PDB entry 4YA3 | X-ray diffraction, 2.70 A resolution | chains E and F of the 30 polymer chains in the assembly

== Chain E ==
Protein: Proteasome subunit alpha type-6
Source organism: Saccharomyces cerevisiae S288c
Notes: EC 3.4.25.1
UniProtKB: P40302 (PSA6_YEAST); residues 0-233 here correspond to UniProt positions 1-234 (UniProt number = residue number + 1)
Chain sequence (234 residues; numbered 0 to 233; the number before each row is that of its first residue; numbering starts at 0):
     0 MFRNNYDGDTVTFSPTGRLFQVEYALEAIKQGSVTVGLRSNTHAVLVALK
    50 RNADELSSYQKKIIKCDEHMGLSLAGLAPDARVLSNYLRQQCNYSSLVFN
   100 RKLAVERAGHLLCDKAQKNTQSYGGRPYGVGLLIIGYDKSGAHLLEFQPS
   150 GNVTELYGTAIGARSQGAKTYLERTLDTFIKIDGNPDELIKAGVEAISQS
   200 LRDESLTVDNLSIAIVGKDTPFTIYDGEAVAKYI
Unresolved in the structure: 0-2
UniProt features mapped onto this chain:
  - modified residue: Ser13 (Phosphoserine)
  - cross-link: Lys190 (Glycyl lysine isopeptide (Lys-Gly) (interchain with G-Cter in ubiquitin))

== Chain F ==
Protein: Probable proteasome subunit alpha type-7
Source organism: Saccharomyces cerevisiae S288c
Notes: EC 3.4.25.1
UniProtKB: P21242 (PSA7_YEAST); residues -3 to 284 here correspond to UniProt positions 1-288 (UniProt number = residue number + 4)
Chain sequence (288 residues; numbered -3 to 284; the number before each row is that of its first residue; numbers below 1 keep their minus sign (Met-3 is residue -3)):
    -3 MTSIGTGYDLSNSVFSPDGRNFQVEYAVKAVENGTTSIGIKCNDGVVFAV
    47 EKLITSKLLVPQKNVKIQVVDRHIGCVYSGLIPDGRHLVNRGREEAASFK
    97 KLYKTPIPIPAFADRLGQYVQAHTLYNSVRPFGVSTIFGGVDKNGAHLYM
   147 LEPSGSYWGYKGAATGKGRQSAKAELEKLVDHHPEGLSAREAVKQAAKII
   197 YLAHEDNKEKDFELEISWCSLSETNGLHKFVKGDLLQEAIDFAQKEINGD
   247 DDEDEDDSDNVMSSDDENAPVATNANATTDQEGDIHLE
Unresolved in the structure: -3 to 1, 245-284
UniProt features mapped onto this chain:
  - modified residue: Thr-2 (N-acetylthreonine)

== Interface between chain E and chain F ==
Pairs across the interface - 64 pairs, chain E then chain F:
  Asn4(E) - Leu6(F)
  Tyr5(E) - Asp5(F)  hydrogen bond
  Tyr5(E) - Leu6(F)  hydrophobic
  Thr9(E) - Arg126(F)
  Val10(E) - Gln19(F)
  Val10(E) - Asn123(F)
  Val10(E) - Ser124(F)
  Val10(E) - Val125(F)
  Val10(E) - Arg126(F)
  Thr11(E) - Leu6(F)
  Thr11(E) - Gln19(F)
  Phe12(E) - Gln19(F)
  Phe12(E) - Tyr22(F)  hydrophobic
  Phe12(E) - Ala23(F)  hydrophobic
  Phe12(E) - Arg126(F)
  Phe12(E) - Pro127(F)
  Ser13(E) - Tyr22(F)
  Pro14(E) - Tyr22(F)  hydrophobic
  Pro14(E) - Lys25(F)
  Thr15(E) - Lys25(F)
  Gly16(E) - Tyr22(F)
  Gly16(E) - Lys25(F)
  Gly16(E) - Ala26(F)
  Leu18(E) - Leu77(F)  hydrophobic
  Leu18(E) - Arg126(F)
  His109(E) - Arg82(F)  hydrogen bond
  Cys112(E) - Arg82(F)
  Asp113(E) - Arg82(F)  salt bridge
  Asp113(E) - Asn86(F)
  Gln116(E) - Pro79(F)
  Gln116(E) - Asp80(F)
  Gln116(E) - His83(F)  hydrogen bond
  Gln116(E) - Arg126(F)
  Thr119(E) - Arg126(F)  hydrogen bond (backbone-side chain)
  Gln120(E) - His119(F)
  Gln120(E) - Val125(F)
  Gln120(E) - Arg126(F)  hydrogen bond (backbone-backbone)
  Gln120(E) - Pro127(F)
  Gln120(E) - Phe128(F)
  Ser121(E) - Ser124(F)
  Tyr122(E) - Ser124(F)  hydrogen bond (backbone-backbone)
  Ser149(E) - Pro79(F)
  Gly150(E) - Pro79(F)
  Asn151(E) - Ile78(F)
  Asn151(E) - Pro79(F)
  Thr153(E) - Leu55(F)
  Thr153(E) - Asn60(F)
  Glu154(E) - Val56(F)
  Glu154(E) - Lys59(F)
  Glu154(E) - Asn60(F)  hydrogen bond (backbone-side chain)
  Leu155(E) - Leu54(F)
  Leu155(E) - Leu55(F)
  Leu155(E) - Val56(F)
  Tyr156(E) - Leu54(F)  hydrogen bond (backbone-backbone)
  Tyr156(E) - Leu55(F)
  Tyr156(E) - Val56(F)
  Tyr156(E) - Pro57(F)
  Gly157(E) - Leu54(F)
  Lys168(E) - Leu54(F)
  Leu171(E) - Leu54(F)
  Glu172(E) - Ser52(F)  hydrogen bond
  Glu172(E) - Lys53(F)  hydrogen bond (side chain-backbone)
  Glu172(E) - Leu54(F)
  Leu175(E) - Lys53(F)
Also at the interface, not in a pair above, chain E (34 interface residues in all): Arg38, Val152, Phe178
Also at the interface, not in a pair above, chain F (30 interface residues in all): Gly129

== In short ==
Chain E and chain F form an interface of 34 and 30 residues respectively, with 10 hydrogen bonds and 1 salt
bridge. Among the polar pairs are Asp113(E)-Arg82(F), Tyr5(E)-Asp5(F) and His109(E)-Arg82(F).
Chain E is Proteasome subunit alpha type-6 and chain F is Probable proteasome subunit alpha type-7, both from
Saccharomyces cerevisiae S288c; the structure, Yeast 20S proteasome beta2-H116N mutant in complex with
Ac-PAE-ep, was determined by X-ray diffraction together with 4Y69, 4Y6A, 4Y6V, 4Y6Z, 4Y70, 4Y74 and 34 further
entries from the same study.
